PDB entry 1AD9 | X-ray diffraction, 2.80 A resolution | chains L and H

Chain L:
Molecule: IGG CTM01 fab (light chain)
Source organism: Homo sapiens
Notes: fragment: ctm01; antibody fragment or engineered binder
Amino-acid sequence (219 residues; each row starts with the number of its first residue; a row labelled like 27A-27E holds insertion residues (27A, then the next letters in order)):
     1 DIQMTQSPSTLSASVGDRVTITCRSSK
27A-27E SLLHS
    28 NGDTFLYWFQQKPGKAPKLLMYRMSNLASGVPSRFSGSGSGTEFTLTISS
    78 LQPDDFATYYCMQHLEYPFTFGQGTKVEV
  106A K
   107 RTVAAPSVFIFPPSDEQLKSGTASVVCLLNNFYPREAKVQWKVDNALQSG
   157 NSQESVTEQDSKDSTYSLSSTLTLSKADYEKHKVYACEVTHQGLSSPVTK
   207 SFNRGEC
Sequence notes: conflict Ser25 (Ala in 468243), Lys27 (Gln in 468243), His27D (Ile29 in 468243), Thr31 (Pro in 468243), Phe32 (Trp in 468243), Tyr34 (Pro in 468243), Phe36 (Tyr in 468243), Met48 (Ile in 468243), Arg50 (Lys in 468243), Met51 (Ala in 468243), Asn53 (Ser in 468243), Ala55 (Glu in 468243), Ser76 (Thr in 468243), Tyr87 (Phe in 468243), Leu92 (Tyr91 in 468243), Glu93 (Asn92 in 468243), Tyr94 (Arg93 in 468243), Phe96 (Trp95 in 468243), Val106 (Ile105 in 468243); insertion (27B-27C, 28-30, 89)
Cystine bridges: Cys23-Cys88, Cys133-Cys193

Chain H:
Molecule: IGG CTM01 fab (heavy chain)
Source organism: Homo sapiens
Notes: fragment: ctm01; antibody fragment or engineered binder
Amino-acid sequence (219 residues; numbered 1 to 212 plus 7 insertion-coded residues; the number before each row is that of its first residue; a row labelled like 82A-82C holds insertion residues (82A, then the next letters in order)):
     1 EIQLVQSGAEVKKPGSSVKVSCKASGYTFTDYYINWMRQAPGQGLEWIGW
    51 ID
   52A P
    53 GSGNTKYNEKFKGRATLTVDTSTNTAYMEL
82A-82C SSL
    83 RSEDTAFYFCAREKTTYY
100A-100C YAM
   101 DYWGQGTLVTVSSASTKGPSVFPLAPCSRSTSESTAALGCLVKDYFPEPV
   151 TVSWNSGALTSGVHTFPAVLQSSGLYSLSSVVTVPSSSLGTKTYTCNVDH
   201 KPSNTKVDKRVE
Cystine bridges: Cys22-Cys92, Cys140-Cys196

Interface between chain L and chain H:
Disulfides between the chains: Cys213(L)-Cys127(H)
Contacting residue pairs (69; chain L residue first):
  Tyr34(L) with Glu95(H), hydrogen bond; Tyr100A(H); Ala100B(H), hydrogen bond (side chain-backbone); Met100C(H), hydrogen bond (side chain-backbone)
  Phe36(L) with Met100C(H); Trp103(H)
  Gln38(L) with Gln39(H), hydrogen bond; Leu45(H)
  Ala43(L) with Phe91(H), hydrophobic; Gly104(H)
  Pro44(L) with Leu45(H), hydrophobic; Phe91(H); Trp103(H)
  Leu46(L) with Met100C(H); Asp101(H)
  Tyr49(L) with Tyr100(H), hydrophobic; Tyr100A(H); Ala100B(H), hydrophobic
  Arg50(L) with Tyr100(H)
  Tyr87(L) with Gln39(H), hydrogen bond; Gln43(H); Gly44(H); Leu45(H), hydrophobic
  His91(L) with Tyr100A(H)
  Tyr94(L) with Trp47(H), hydrophobic; Trp50(H), hydrogen bond; Lys58(H)
  Pro95(L) with Trp47(H), hydrophobic
  Phe96(L) with Asn35(H); Trp47(H); Glu95(H)
  Phe98(L) with Met37(H), hydrophobic; Leu45(H), hydrophobic; Trp47(H)
  Phe115(L) with Ala137(H), hydrophobic
  Phe117(L) with Leu124(H); Ala125(H); Ala137(H)
  Pro118(L) with Ala125(H); Cys127(H), hydrophobic
  Ser120(L) with Phe122(H)
  Glu122(L) with Pro123(H); Lys209(H), salt bridge
  Gln123(L) with Phe122(H); Lys143(H)
  Ser130(L) with Leu141(H)
  Val132(L) with Leu124(H), hydrophobic
  Leu134(L) with Phe166(H), hydrophobic; Val181(H), hydrophobic
  Asn136(L) with His164(H), hydrogen bond; Thr183(H)
  Asn137(L) with His164(H)
  Gln159(L) with Val169(H); Leu170(H); Gln171(H)
  Glu160(L) with Val169(H)
  Ser161(L) with Phe166(H); Pro167(H), hydrogen bond (side chain-backbone); Val169(H)
  Val162(L) with Pro167(H)
  Thr163(L) with Phe166(H)
  Ser173(L) with His164(H), hydrogen bond; Phe166(H)
  Leu174(L) with Phe166(H)
  Ser175(L) with Phe166(H); Ser179(H), hydrogen bond
  Phe208(L) with Cys127(H), hydrophobic
  Cys213(L) with Cys127(H), disulfide; Ser128(H)
Other interface residues (no listed pair), chain L (39 interface residues in all): Phe32, Lys42, Met89, Thr128
Other interface residues (no listed pair), chain H (45 interface residues in all): Glu46, Asn60, Tyr99, Gln105, Pro126, Thr135, Leu138, Thr165

In short:
Chain L and chain H form an interface of 39 and 45 residues respectively, with 1 disulfide bond, 10 hydrogen
bonds and 1 salt bridge. Polar pairs include Glu122(L)-Lys209(H), Tyr34(L)-Glu95(H) and Tyr34(L)-Met100C(H).
Chain L is IGG CTM01 fab (light chain) and chain H is IGG CTM01 fab (heavy chain), both from Homo sapiens; the
structure, IGG-fab fragment of engineered human monoclonal antibody CTM01, was determined by X-ray
diffraction, deposited together with 1AE6, 1AD0 and 1CLO.
